PDB entry 5XGL | X-ray diffraction, 3.44 A resolution | chains B and E of the 10 polymer chains in the assembly

== Chain B ==
Molecule: Soluble acetylcholine receptor
Source organism: Aplysia californica
Reference sequence: Q8WSF8 (Q8WSF8_APLCA); residues 0-217 here correspond to UniProt positions 19-236 (UniProt number = residue number + 19)
Chain sequence (224 residues; numbered 0 to 223; the number before each row is that of its first residue; numbering starts at 0):
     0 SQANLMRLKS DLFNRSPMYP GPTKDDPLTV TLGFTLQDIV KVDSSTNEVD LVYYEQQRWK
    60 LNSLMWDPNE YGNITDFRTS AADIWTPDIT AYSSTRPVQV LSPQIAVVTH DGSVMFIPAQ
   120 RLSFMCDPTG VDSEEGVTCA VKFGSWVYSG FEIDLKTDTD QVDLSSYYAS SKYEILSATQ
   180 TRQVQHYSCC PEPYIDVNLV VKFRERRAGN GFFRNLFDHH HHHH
Unresolved in the structure: 207-223
Differences from the reference sequence: conflict Val-41 (Ala60 in Q8WSF8), Val-136 (Ala155 in Q8WSF8); expression tag (218-223)
Cystine bridges: Cys-125/Cys-138, Cys-188/Cys-189

== Chain E ==
Molecule: Alpha-conotoxin LvIA
Reference sequence: L8BU87 (CAIA_CONLI); residues 401-416 here correspond to UniProt positions 21-36 (UniProt number = residue number - 380)
Chain sequence (17 residues; numbered 401 to 417; the number before each row is that of its first residue):
   401 GCCSHPACNV DHPEICX
Differences from the reference sequence: amidation (417)
Modified positions: NH2 (amino group) at position 417
Cystine bridges: Cys-402/Cys-408, Cys-403/Cys-416
Swiss-Prot annotation at these positions:
  - region: Ser-404 to Pro-406 (Ser-Xaa-Pro motif, crucial for potent interaction with nAChR)
  - site: Asp-411 (May play a crucial role for the selectivity for alpha-3-beta-2 nAChR)
  - modified residue: Cys-416 (Cysteine amide)

== How chain B and chain E interact ==
Pairs across the interface (22):
  Thr-34(B) with Cys-403(E); Ser-404(E)
  Tyr-53(B) with Ser-404(E)
  Gln-55(B) with Asn-409(E); Cys-416(E); NH2_417(E), hydrogen bond (side chain-backbone)
  Arg-77(B) with Asp-411(E), salt bridge
  Val-106(B) with Val-410(E), hydrophobic
  Met-114(B) with Asn-409(E); Val-410(E), hydrophobic; Pro-413(E), hydrophobic; Cys-416(E)
  Ile-116(B) with Pro-406(E); Asn-409(E); Val-410(E), hydrophobic
  Asp-157(B) with Cys-416(E); NH2_417(E), hydrogen bond (side chain-backbone)
  Asp-162(B) with Cys-403(E); Ser-404(E), hydrogen bond (side chain-backbone)
  Ser-164(B) with Gly-401(E), hydrogen bond (side chain-backbone); Ser-404(E), hydrogen bond
  Ser-165(B) with Ser-404(E), hydrogen bond
Other interface residues (no listed pair), chain B (13 interface residues in all): Thr-108, Ser-112
The authors on this interface:
  - specific contacts: Ser-164(B)/Gly-401(E)

== In short ==
The interface between chain B and chain E involves 13 residues on one side and 10 on the other, with 6
hydrogen bonds and 1 salt bridge. Among the polar pairs are Arg-77(B)/Asp-411(E), Gln-55(B)/NH2_417(E) and
Asp-157(B)/NH2_417(E). The authors report a contact between Ser-164(B) and Gly-401(E).
Chain B is Soluble acetylcholine receptor (Aplysia californica) and chain E is Alpha-conotoxin LvIA; the
structure, Co-crystal structure of Ac-AChBPP in complex with alpha-conotoxin LvIA, was determined by X-ray
diffraction.
